Entry 5GG4 (X-ray diffraction, 3.11 A resolution); this record covers chains A and B of the 4 polymer chains in the assembly.

[Chain A (and B)]
Name: Ubiquitin carboxyl-terminal hydrolase 7
Source organism: Homo sapiens
Notes: EC 3.4.19.12; chain B of this document is another copy of the same molecule, construct and numbering; everything in this record applies to it too
UniProt: Q93009 (UBP7_HUMAN); numbering as in UniProt (aligned over 560-890)
Chain sequence (334 residues; each row starts with the number of its first residue):
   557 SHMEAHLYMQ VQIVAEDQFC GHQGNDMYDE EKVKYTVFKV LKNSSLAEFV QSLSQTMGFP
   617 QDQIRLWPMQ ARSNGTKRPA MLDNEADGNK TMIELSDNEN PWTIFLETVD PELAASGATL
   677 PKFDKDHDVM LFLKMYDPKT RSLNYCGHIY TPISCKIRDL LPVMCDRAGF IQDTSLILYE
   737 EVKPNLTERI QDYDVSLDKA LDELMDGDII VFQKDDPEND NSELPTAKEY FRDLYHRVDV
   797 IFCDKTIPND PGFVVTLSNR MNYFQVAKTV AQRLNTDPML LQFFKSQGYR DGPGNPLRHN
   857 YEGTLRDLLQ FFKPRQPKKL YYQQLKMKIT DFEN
Disordered / not traced: 557-561, 668-674, 882-890 (chain B: 557-561, 668-673, 681, 886-890)
Sequence notes: expression tag (557-559)
Swiss-Prot annotation at these positions:
  - modified residue: Lys869 (N6-acetyllysine)
  - cross-link (Glycyl lysine isopeptide (Lys-Gly)): Lys869 (interchain with G-Cter in SUMO2), Lys882 (interchain with G-Cter in SUMO2)
  - natural variant: Leu757 (L757P: In HAFOUS; uncertain significance), Ile766 (I766T: In HAFOUS)
Reported in the primary citation:
  - mutagenesis - E759A/D762A/D764A: abolished binding to ICP0

[Interface between chain A and chain B]
Residue-residue contacts (9):
  Ser629(A) - Ser629(B)  hydrogen bond (side chain-backbone)
  Asn851(A) - Glu858(B)
  Arg854(A) - Asn851(B)
  Asn856(A) - Asn851(B)  hydrogen bond
  Tyr857(A) - Phe867(B)
  Gly859(A) - Phe867(B)
  Asp863(A) - Gln866(B)
  Gln866(A) - Gln866(B)  hydrogen bond
  Phe867(A) - Asp863(B)
Also at the interface, not in a pair above, chain A (10 interface residues in all): Glu858
Also at the interface, not in a pair above, chain B (7 interface residues in all): Gly859

[In short]
10 residues of chain A and 7 residues of chain B are in contact, with 3 hydrogen bonds. Polar pairs include
Ser629(A)-Ser629(B), Asn856(A)-Asn851(B) and Gln866(A)-Gln866(B). From the paper: E759A/D762A/D764A of chain A
abolish binding to ICP0.
Chain A and chain B are both Ubiquitin carboxyl-terminal hydrolase 7 (Homo sapiens); the structure, Crystal
structure of USP7 with RNF169 peptide, was determined by X-ray diffraction.
